Entry 8OF4 (electron microscopy, 2.94 A resolution); this record covers chains B and J of the 11 polymer chains in the assembly.

== Chain B ==
Name: Histone H4
Source organism: Xenopus laevis
UniProtKB: P62799 (H4_XENLA); residues 0-102 here correspond to UniProt positions 1-103 (UniProt number = residue number + 1)
Chain sequence (103 residues; numbered 0 to 102; the number before each row is that of its first residue; numbering starts at 0):
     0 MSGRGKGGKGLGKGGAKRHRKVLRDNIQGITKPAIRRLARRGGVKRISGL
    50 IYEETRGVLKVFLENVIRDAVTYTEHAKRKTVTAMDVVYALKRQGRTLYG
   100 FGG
Disordered / not traced: 0-19
Curated features (UniProtKB/Swiss-Prot):
  - DNA-binding region: Lys16 to Lys20
  - modified residue: Ser1 (N-acetylserine), Arg3 (Asymmetric dimethylarginine), Lys5 (N6-(2-hydroxyisobutyryl)lysine), Lys8 (N6-(2-hydroxyisobutyryl)lysine), Lys12 (N6-(2-hydroxyisobutyryl)lysine), Lys16 (N6-(2-hydroxyisobutyryl)lysine), Lys20 (N6,N6,N6-trimethyllysine), Lys31 (N6-(2-hydroxyisobutyryl)lysine), Lys44 (N6-(2-hydroxyisobutyryl)lysine), Ser47 (Phosphoserine), Tyr51 (Phosphotyrosine), Lys59 (N6-(2-hydroxyisobutyryl)lysine), Lys77 (N6-(2-hydroxyisobutyryl)lysine), Lys79 (N6-(2-hydroxyisobutyryl)lysine), Tyr88 (Phosphotyrosine), Lys91 (N6-(2-hydroxyisobutyryl)lysine)
  - cross-link (Glycyl lysine isopeptide (Lys-Gly)): Lys31 (interchain with G-Cter in UFM1), Lys91 (interchain with G-Cter in ubiquitin)

== Chain J ==
Molecule: 145-nt DNA strand
Source organism: Xenopus laevis
Sequence (145 nucleotides; row label = number of the first residue in the row; numbers below 1 keep their minus sign (DA-72 is residue -72)):
   -72 ATCGATGTATATATCTGACACGTGCCTGGAGACTAGGGAGTAATCCCCTT
   -22 GGCGGTTAAAACGCGGGGGACAGCGCGTACGTGCGTTTAAGCGGTGCTAG
    28 AGCTGTCTACGACCAATTGAGCGGCCTCGGCACCGGGATTCTGAT

== Interface between chain B and chain J ==
Pairs across the interface (14):
  Arg23(B) - DA16(J)  salt bridge to the phosphate
  Arg23(B) - DA17(J)  salt bridge to the phosphate
  Arg35(B) - DG8(J)  salt bridge to the phosphate
  Arg39(B) - DG8(J)  salt bridge to the phosphate
  Arg45(B) - DC7(J)  sugar contact
  Arg45(B) - DG8(J)  phosphate contact
  Ile46(B) - DC7(J)  sugar contact
  Ile46(B) - DG8(J)  hydrogen bond to the phosphate
  Ser47(B) - DC7(J)  hydrogen bond to the phosphate
  Gly48(B) - DC7(J)  hydrogen bond to the phosphate
  Arg78(B) - DA28(J)  phosphate contact
  Lys79(B) - DG27(J)  phosphate contact
  Lys79(B) - DA28(J)  hydrogen bond to the phosphate
  Thr80(B) - DA28(J)  hydrogen bond to the phosphate
Also at the interface, not in a pair above, chain B (12 interface residues in all): Lys44, Tyr51

== Summary ==
12 residues of chain B face 6 of chain J across their interface, with 5 hydrogen bonds and 4 salt bridges.
Among the polar pairs are Ile46(B)-DG8(J), Ser47(B)-DC7(J) and Gly48(B)-DC7(J). UniProt lists a DNA-binding
region on chain B.
Chain B is Histone H4 and chain J is a 145-nt DNA strand, both from Xenopus laevis; the structure, Nucleosome
Bound human SIRT6 (Composite), was determined by electron microscopy.
